Entry 7K0Y (electron microscopy, 3.70 A resolution); this record covers chains C and F of the 7 polymer chains in the assembly.

# Chain C
Molecule: X-ray repair cross-complementing protein 5
From: Homo sapiens
Notes: EC 3.6.4.-
UniProtKB: P13010 (XRCC5_HUMAN); residue numbers follow UniProt; this construct covers 1-732
Amino-acid sequence (732 residues; each row starts with the number of its first residue):
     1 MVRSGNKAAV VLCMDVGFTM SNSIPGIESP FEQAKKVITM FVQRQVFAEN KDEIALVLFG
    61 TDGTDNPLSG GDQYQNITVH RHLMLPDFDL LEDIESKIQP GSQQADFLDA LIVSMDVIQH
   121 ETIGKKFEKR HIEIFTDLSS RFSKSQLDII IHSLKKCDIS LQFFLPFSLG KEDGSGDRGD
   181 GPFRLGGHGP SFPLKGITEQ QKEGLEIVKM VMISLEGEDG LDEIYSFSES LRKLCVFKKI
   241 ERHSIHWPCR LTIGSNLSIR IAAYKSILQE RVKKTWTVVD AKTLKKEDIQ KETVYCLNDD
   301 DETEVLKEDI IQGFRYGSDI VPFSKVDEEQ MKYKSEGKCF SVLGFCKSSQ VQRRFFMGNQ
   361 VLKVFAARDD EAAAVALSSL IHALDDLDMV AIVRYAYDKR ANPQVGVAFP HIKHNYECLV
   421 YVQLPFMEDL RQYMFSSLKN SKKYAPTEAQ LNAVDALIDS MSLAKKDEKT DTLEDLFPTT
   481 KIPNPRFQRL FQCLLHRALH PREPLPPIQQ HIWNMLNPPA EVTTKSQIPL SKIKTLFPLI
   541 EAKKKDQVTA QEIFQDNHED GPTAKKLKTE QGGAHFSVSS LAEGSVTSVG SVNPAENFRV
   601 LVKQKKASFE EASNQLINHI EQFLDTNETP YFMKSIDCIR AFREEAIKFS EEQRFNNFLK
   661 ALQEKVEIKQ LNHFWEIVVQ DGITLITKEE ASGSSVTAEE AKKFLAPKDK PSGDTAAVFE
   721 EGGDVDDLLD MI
Not modelled in the structure: 1-5, 171-180, 542-547, 556-594, 707-723
Swiss-Prot annotation at these positions:
  - region: Leu138 to Leu165 (Leucine-zipper)
  - motif: Glu720 to Leu728 (EEXXXDL motif)
  - modified residue: Lys144 (N6-acetyllysine), Ser255 (Phosphoserine), Ser258 (Phosphoserine), Lys265 (N6-acetyllysine), Ser318 (Phosphoserine), Lys332 (N6-acetyllysine), Thr535 (Phosphothreonine), Ser577 (Phosphoserine), Ser579 (Phosphoserine), Ser580 (Phosphoserine), Lys660 (N6-acetyllysine), Lys665 (N6-acetyllysine), Thr715 (Phosphothreonine)
  - cross-link (Glycyl lysine isopeptide (Lys-Gly)): Lys195 (interchain with G-Cter in SUMO2), Lys532 (interchain with G-Cter in SUMO2), Lys534 (interchain with G-Cter in SUMO2), Lys566 (interchain with G-Cter in SUMO2), Lys568 (interchain with G-Cter in SUMO2), Lys669 (interchain with G-Cter in SUMO2), Lys688 (interchain with G-Cter in SUMO2)
  - mutagenesis: Glu720 to Glu721 (Abolishes interaction with PRKDC and its recruitment to sites of DNA damage), Asp726 to Asp727 (Abolishes interaction with PRKDC and its recruitment to sites of DNA damage)

# Chain F
Molecule: 24-nt DNA strand
Sequence (24 nucleotides; each row starts with the number of its first residue):
     1 GCATGCTCTA CTGCTTCGAT ATCG
Not modelled in the structure: 1-3

# Chain C / chain F interface
Contacting residue pairs (8; chain C residue first):
  Ile245(C) with DT15(F), phosphate contact
  Lys265(C) with DT16(F), salt bridge to the phosphate
  Tyr397(C) with DT15(F), sugar contact; DT16(F), sugar contact
  Arg400(C) with DT16(F), hydrogen bond to the base; DC17(F), hydrogen bond to the sugar
  Ala401(C) with DC17(F), phosphate contact
  Asn402(C) with DC17(F), hydrogen bond to the phosphate
Interface residues without a listed pair, chain C (7 interface residues in all): Gln312
Interface residues without a listed pair, chain F (5 interface residues in all): DG18, DA19

# Overview
7 residues of chain C face 5 of chain F across their interface, with 3 hydrogen bonds and 1 salt bridge. Polar
pairs include Arg400(C)-DT16(F), Arg400(C)-DC17(F) and Asn402(C)-DC17(F). From UniProt: 4 mutagenesis sites on
chain C.
Chain C is X-ray repair cross-complementing protein 5 (Homo sapiens) and chain F is a 24-nt DNA strand; the
structure, Cryo-EM structure of activated-form DNA-PK (complex VI), was determined by electron microscopy,
deposited together with 7K17, 7K19, 7K1B, 7K1J, 7K1K and 7K1N.
